Entry 6UMM (electron microscopy, 3.70 A resolution); this record covers chains H and I of the 10 polymer chains in the assembly.

# Chain H
Molecule: ESX-3 secretion system protein EccD3
Organism: Mycobacterium smegmatis (strain ATCC 700084 / mc(2)155)
UniProt: A0QQ46 (ECCD3_MYCS2); residue numbers follow UniProt; this construct covers 1-475
Sequence (475 residues; numbered 1 to 475; the number before each row is that of its first residue):
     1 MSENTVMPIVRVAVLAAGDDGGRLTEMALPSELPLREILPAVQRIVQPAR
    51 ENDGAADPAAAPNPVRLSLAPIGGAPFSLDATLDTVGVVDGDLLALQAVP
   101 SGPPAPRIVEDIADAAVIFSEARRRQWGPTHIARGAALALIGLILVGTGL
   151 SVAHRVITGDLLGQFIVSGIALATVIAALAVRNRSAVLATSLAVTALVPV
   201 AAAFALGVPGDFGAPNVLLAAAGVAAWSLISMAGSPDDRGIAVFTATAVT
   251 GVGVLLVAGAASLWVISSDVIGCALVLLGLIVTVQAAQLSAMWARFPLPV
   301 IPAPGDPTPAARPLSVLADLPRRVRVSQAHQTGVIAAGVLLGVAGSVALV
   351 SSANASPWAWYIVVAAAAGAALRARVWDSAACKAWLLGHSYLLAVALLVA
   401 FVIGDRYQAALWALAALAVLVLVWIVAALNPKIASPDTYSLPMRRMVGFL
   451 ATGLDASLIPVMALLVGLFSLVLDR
Disordered / not traced: 1-6, 50-66

# Chain I
Molecule: ESX-3 secretion system ATPase EccB3
Organism: Mycobacterium smegmatis (strain ATCC 700084 / mc(2)155)
Notes: EC 3.6.-.-
UniProt: A0QQ39 (ECCB3_MYCS2); residue numbers follow UniProt; this construct covers 13-93
Sequence (81 residues; row label = number of the first residue in the row):
    13 FSSRTPVNENPDGVQYRRGFVTRHQVSGWRFVMRRIASGVALHDTRMLVD
    63 PLRTQSRAVLTGALILVTGLVGCFIFSLFRP
Disordered / not traced: 13-32

# Interface between chain H and chain I
Contacting residue pairs (46):
  V284(H) with Q67(I); S68(I)
  A287(H) with A49(I); V52(I); A53(I), hydrophobic; L64(I), hydrophobic
  A291(H) with I48(I), hydrophobic
  F296(H) with I48(I), hydrophobic; V52(I), hydrophobic
  P299(H) with W41(I); V44(I), hydrophobic; M45(I)
  I301(H) with Q37(I); W41(I), hydrophobic
  P302(H) with Q37(I), hydrogen bond (backbone-side chain)
  A303(H) with Q37(I), hydrogen bond (backbone-side chain)
  P304(H) with T34(I); Q37(I)
  Q328(H) with V52(I), hydrogen bond (side chain-backbone); H55(I), hydrogen bond
  Q331(H) with V52(I), hydrogen bond (side chain-backbone); A53(I)
  R373(H) with Q67(I)
  V376(H) with L54(I); P63(I), hydrophobic; Q67(I)
  W377(H) with A53(I); Q67(I)
  D378(H) with A53(I), hydrogen bond (backbone-backbone)
  S379(H) with A53(I)
  T452(H) with T66(I); A70(I)
  A456(H) with A70(I); G74(I)
  I459(H) with G74(I); A75(I)
  P460(H) with G74(I); I77(I), hydrophobic
  A463(H) with L78(I), hydrophobic
  F469(H) with L78(I), hydrophobic; G81(I); C85(I)
  V472(H) with L82(I), hydrophobic; C85(I), hydrophobic; S89(I)
  L473(H) with C85(I), hydrophobic
Other interface residues (no listed pair), chain H (32 interface residues in all): L280, I281, Q288, M292, S327, D455, L468, R475
Other interface residues (no listed pair), chain I (29 interface residues in all): G40, V71, T73, F86

# In short
32 residues of chain H and 29 residues of chain I are in contact, with 6 hydrogen bonds. Among the polar pairs
are P302(H)-Q37(I), A303(H)-Q37(I) and Q328(H)-V52(I).
Here chain H is ESX-3 secretion system protein EccD3 and chain I is ESX-3 secretion system ATPase EccB3, both
from Mycobacterium smegmatis (strain ATCC 700084 / mc(2)155). Entry 6UMM (A complete structure of the ESX-3
translocon complex) was determined by electron microscopy.
